6AA3 - chain A; structure by X-ray diffraction, 2.00 A resolution.

# Chain A
Protein: 7,8-dihydro-8-oxoguanine triphosphatase
From: Homo sapiens
Notes: EC 3.6.1.55, 3.6.1.56
Reference sequence: P36639 (8ODP_HUMAN); residues 3-156 here correspond to UniProt positions 44-197 (UniProt number = residue number + 41)
Amino-acid sequence (163 residues; row label = number of the first residue in the row):
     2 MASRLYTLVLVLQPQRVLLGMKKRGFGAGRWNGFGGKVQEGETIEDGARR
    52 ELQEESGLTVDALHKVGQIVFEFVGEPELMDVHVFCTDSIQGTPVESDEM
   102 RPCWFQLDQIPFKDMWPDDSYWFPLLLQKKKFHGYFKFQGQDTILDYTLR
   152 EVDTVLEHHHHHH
Unresolved in the structure: 2
Construct notes: initiating methionine (2); expression tag (157-164)
Metal / ion sites: Zn2+ site 1: E41, H162, H163, H164; Zn2+ site 2: H65, C87; Zn2+ site 3: D82, H84, H159, H161

# Summary
E41, H162, H163 and H164 form the Zn2+ site 1. H65 and C87 form the Zn2+ site 2.
Chain A is 7,8-dihydro-8-oxoguanine triphosphatase (Homo sapiens); the structure, Crystal structure of MTH1 in
apo form (cocktail No. 1), was determined by X-ray diffraction together with 6AA4 and 6AA5 from the same
study.
